PDB entry 9G51 | X-ray diffraction, 2.35 A resolution | chains A and B

Chain A (and B):
Name: Transcriptional regulator, PadR-like family
Source organism: Lactococcus cremoris subsp. cremoris MG1363
Notes: engineered mutation(s): V14 replaced with 4-mercaptophenylalanine; chain B of this document is another copy of the same molecule, construct and numbering; everything in this record applies to it too
UniProt: A2RI36 (A2RI36_LACLM); residues 1-116 here = UniProt positions 1-116
Sequence (126 residues; row label = number of the first residue in the row):
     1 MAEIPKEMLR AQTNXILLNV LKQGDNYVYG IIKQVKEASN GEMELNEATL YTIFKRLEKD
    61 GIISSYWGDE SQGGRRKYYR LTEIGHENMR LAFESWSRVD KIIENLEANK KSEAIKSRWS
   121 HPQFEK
Unresolved in the structure: 1-4, 70-73, 114-126 (chain B: 1-2, 68-73, 118-126)
Construct notes: conflict A1IID_15 (Val in A2RI36); expression tag (117-126)
Modified positions: A1IID (4-mercaptophenyl-alanine) at position 15
Reported in the primary citation:
  - mutagenesis - M89A: decreased catalytic activity

How chain A and chain B interact:
Contacting residue pairs (35):
  Met8(A) - Ala92(B)  hydrophobic
  Met8(A) - Ser95(B)
  Gln12(A) - Ser95(B)  hydrogen bond
  Gln12(A) - Trp96(B)
  Gln12(A) - Val99(B)
  A1IID_15(A) - Ile103(B)
  Asn19(A) - Ile103(B)
  Val20(A) - Leu106(B)  hydrophobic
  Gln23(A) - Leu106(B)
  Gln23(A) - Glu107(B)
  Gln23(A) - Lys110(B)
  Gln34(A) - Leu106(B)
  Ala38(A) - Ile102(B)
  Ala38(A) - Asn105(B)  hydrogen bond (backbone-side chain)
  Ala38(A) - Leu106(B)  hydrophobic
  Ser39(A) - Ile102(B)
  Asn88(A) - Glu3(B)  hydrogen bond (side chain-backbone)
  Leu91(A) - Ile4(B)
  Ser95(A) - Ile4(B)
  Ser95(A) - Gln12(B)  hydrogen bond
  Trp96(A) - Met8(B)  hydrogen bond
  Trp96(A) - Gln12(B)
  Val99(A) - Gln12(B)
  Ile102(A) - Ala38(B)
  Ile102(A) - Ser39(B)
  Ile103(A) - A1IID_15(B)
  Ile103(A) - Asn19(B)
  Asn105(A) - Ala38(B)  hydrogen bond (side chain-backbone)
  Leu106(A) - Val20(B)  hydrophobic
  Leu106(A) - Gln23(B)
  Leu106(A) - Gln34(B)
  Leu106(A) - Ala38(B)
  Glu107(A) - Gln23(B)  hydrogen bond (backbone-side chain)
  Asn109(A) - Ala38(B)
  Lys110(A) - Gln23(B)
Interface residues without a listed pair, chain A (28 interface residues in all): Ala11, Ile16, Glu37, Asn40, Glu42, Ala92, Arg98
Interface residues without a listed pair, chain B (31 interface residues in all): Pro5, Ala11, Ile16, Val35, Glu37, Asn40, Glu42, Arg98, Asn109, Glu113

Summary:
28 residues of chain A face 31 of chain B across their interface, with 7 hydrogen bonds. Among the polar pairs
are Gln12(A)-Ser95(B), Ala38(A)-Asn105(B) and Asn88(A)-Glu3(B). The paper reports that M89A of chain A reduces
catalytic activity.
Both chains are Transcriptional regulator, PadR-like family (Lactococcus cremoris subsp. cremoris MG1363).
Entry 9G51 (Crystal structure of LmrR with V15 replaced by unnatural amino acid 4-mercaptophenylalanine, apo)
was determined by X-ray diffraction (same publication as 9G52).
